PDB entry 8EVB | electron microscopy, 3.60 A resolution | chains C and D of the 4 polymer chains in the assembly

== Chain C ==
Protein: Cyclic nucleotide-gated cation channel alpha-3
Source organism: Homo sapiens
UniProt: Q16281 (CNGA3_HUMAN); residue numbers follow UniProt; this construct covers 151-694
Sequence (552 residues; each row starts with the number of its first residue):
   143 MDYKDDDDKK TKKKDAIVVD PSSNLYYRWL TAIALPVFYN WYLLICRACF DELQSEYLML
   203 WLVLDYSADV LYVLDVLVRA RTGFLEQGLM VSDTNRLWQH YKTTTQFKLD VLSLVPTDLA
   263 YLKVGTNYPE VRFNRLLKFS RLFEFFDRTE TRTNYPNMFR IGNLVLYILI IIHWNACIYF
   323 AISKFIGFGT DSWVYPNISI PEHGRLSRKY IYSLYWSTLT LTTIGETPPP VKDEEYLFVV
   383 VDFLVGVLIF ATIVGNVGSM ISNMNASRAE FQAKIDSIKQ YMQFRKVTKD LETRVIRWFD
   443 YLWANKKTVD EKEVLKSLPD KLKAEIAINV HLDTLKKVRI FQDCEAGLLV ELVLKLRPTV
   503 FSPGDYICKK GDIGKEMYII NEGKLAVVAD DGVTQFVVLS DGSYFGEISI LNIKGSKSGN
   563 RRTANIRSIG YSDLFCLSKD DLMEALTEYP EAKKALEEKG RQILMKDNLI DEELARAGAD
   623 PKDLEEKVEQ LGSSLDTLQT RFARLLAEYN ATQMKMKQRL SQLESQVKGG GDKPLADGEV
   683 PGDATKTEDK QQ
Not modelled in the structure: 143-158, 259-269, 608-694
Glycans and other covalent adducts: N-acetylglucosamine (NAG) linked to Asn339
Differences from the reference sequence: initiating methionine (143); expression tag (144-150)
Small-molecule neighbours: cyclic guanosine monophosphate (PCG): Val539, Phe547, Gly548, Glu549, Ile550, Ser551, Arg563, Arg564, Thr565, Ala566, Ile568, Gln604

== Chain D ==
Protein: Cyclic nucleotide-gated cation channel beta-3
Source organism: Homo sapiens
UniProt: Q9NQW8 (CNGB3_HUMAN); residue numbers follow UniProt; this construct covers 79-809
Sequence (740 residues; numbered 70 to 809; the number before each row is that of its first residue):
    70 MDYKDDDDKS GDLTTNPDPQ NAAEPTGTVP EQKEMDPGKE GPNSPQNKPP AAPVINEYAD
   130 AQLHNLVKRM RQRTALYKKK LVEGDLSSPE ASPQTAKPTA VPPVKESDDK PTEHYYRLLW
   190 FKVKKMPLTE YLKRIKLPNS IDSYTDRLYL LWLLLVTLAY NWNCCFIPLR LVFPYQTADN
   250 IHYWLIADII CDIIYLYDML FIQPRLQFVR GGDIIVDSNE LRKHYRTSTK FQLDVASIIP
   310 FDICYLFFGF NPMFRANRML KYTSFFEFNH HLESIMDKAY IYRVIRTTGY LLFILHINAC
   370 VYYWASNYEG IGTTRWVYDG EGNEYLRCYY WAVRTLITIG GLPEPQTLFE IVFQLLNFFS
   430 GVFVFSSLIG QMRDVIGAAT ANQNYFRACM DDTIAYMNNY SIPKLVQKRV RTWYEYTWDS
   490 QRMLDESDLL KTLPTTVQLA LAIDVNFSII SKVDLFKGCD TQMIYDMLLR LKSVLYLPGD
   550 FVCKKGEIGK EMYIIKHGEV QVLGGPDGTK VLVTLKAGSV FGEISLLAAG GGNRRTANVV
   610 AHGFANLLTL DKKTLQEILV HYPDSERILM KKARVLLKQK AKTAEATPPR KDLALLFPPK
   670 EETPKLFKTL LGGTGKASLA RLLKLKREQA AQKKENSEGG EEEGKENEDK QKENEDKQKE
   730 NEDKGKENED KDKGREPEEK PLDRPECTAS PIAVEEEPHS VRRTVLPRGT SRQSLIISMA
   790 PSAEGGEEVL TIEVKEKAKQ
Not modelled in the structure: 70-205, 598-601, 647-809
Differences from the reference sequence: initiating methionine (70); expression tag (71-78)
Small-molecule neighbours: cyclic guanosine monophosphate (PCG): Val571, Leu581, Val582, Val589, Phe590, Gly591, Glu592, Ile593, Arg604, Thr605, Val608
Reported in the primary citation:
  - conformationally variable residues (side-chain flip): Ile438

== Interface between chain C and chain D ==
Residue-residue contacts (65; chain C residue first):
  Val307(C) with Phe432(D), hydrophobic
  Ile310(C) with Phe428(D), hydrophobic; Phe432(D), hydrophobic
  Ile314(C) with Phe428(D), hydrophobic
  Glu344(C) with Gln415(D), hydrogen bond
  Arg350(C) with Gln415(D), hydrogen bond (side chain-backbone); Leu417(D); Ile420(D)
  Ile353(C) with Ile420(D), hydrophobic
  Leu356(C) with Leu424(D), hydrophobic
  Tyr357(C) with Pro414(D); Ile420(D), hydrophobic; Gln423(D); Leu424(D)
  Thr360(C) with Leu424(D)
  Leu361(C) with Phe427(D), hydrophobic
  Thr364(C) with Val431(D)
  Ile366(C) with Thr407(D); Phe427(D), hydrophobic
  Glu368(C) with Ile408(D); Gly409(D); Gly410(D), hydrogen bond (side chain-backbone); Glu413(D)
  Phe392(C) with Val431(D), hydrophobic
  Ile395(C) with Val431(D), hydrophobic; Phe432(D), hydrophobic
  Val396(C) with Ser435(D)
  Ile403(C) with Ser436(D)
  Ser404(C) with Asp443(D), hydrogen bond
  Asn407(C) with Gln440(D)
  Gln414(C) with Glu342(D)
  Lys416(C) with Thr501(D), hydrogen bond
  Ser419(C) with Leu498(D)
  Ile420(C) with Leu498(D), hydrophobic; Leu502(D), hydrophobic
  Gln422(C) with Asn451(D); Arg491(D)
  Tyr423(C) with Met492(D), hydrophobic; Leu498(D), hydrophobic
  Met424(C) with Leu510(D), hydrophobic
  Phe426(C) with Ser489(D); Arg491(D)
  Arg427(C) with Gln490(D), hydrogen bond; Met492(D)
  Val429(C) with Asp513(D)
  Thr430(C) with Asp513(D), hydrogen bond
  Leu433(C) with Asp513(D)
  Val437(C) with Val506(D), hydrophobic
  Arg439(C) with Thr214(D)
  Trp440(C) with Pro503(D)
  Phe441(C) with Leu502(D), hydrophobic
  Asp442(C) with Tyr213(D), hydrogen bond; His339(D), salt bridge
  Tyr443(C) with Val278(D), hydrophobic
  Phe503(C) with Thr505(D)
  Asp507(C) with Thr505(D)
  Asp514(C) with Gln531(D)
  Ile515(C) with Tyr631(D)
  Glu524(C) with Gly280(D); Gly281(D), hydrogen bond (side chain-backbone)
  Arg563(C) with His630(D); Tyr631(D), hydrogen bond
  Gly572(C) with Gly281(D); Asp282(D)
  Tyr573(C) with Gly281(D), hydrogen bond (backbone-backbone)
Also at the interface, not in a pair above, chain C (55 interface residues in all): Ser349, Tyr354, Val399, Asp418, Lys421, Arg436, Tyr508, Gly513, Lys526, Ile571
Also at the interface, not in a pair above, chain D (52 interface residues in all): Ser343, Met345, Ala348, Arg352, Val421, Leu499, Ala509, Val514, Asp535

== Overview ==
The interface between chain C and chain D involves 55 residues on one side and 52 on the other, with 11
hydrogen bonds and 1 salt bridge. Polar contacts include Asp442(C)-His339(D), Glu344(C)-Gln415(D) and
Arg350(C)-Gln415(D). Bound to chain C: cyclic guanosine monophosphate. Ligands of chain D: cyclic guanosine
monophosphate. The paper reports conformational variability at Ile438(D).
Chain C is Cyclic nucleotide-gated cation channel alpha-3 and chain D is Cyclic nucleotide-gated cation
channel beta-3, both from Homo sapiens; the structure, Cryo-EM structure of cGMP bound truncated human
CNGA3/CNGB3 channel in lipid nanodisc, pre-open state, was determined by electron microscopy together with
8ETP, 8EU3, 8EUC, 8EV8, 8EV9, 8EVA and 8EVC from the same study.
